4XYJ - chains A and D of the 4 polymer chains in the assembly; structure by X-ray diffraction, 3.10 A resolution.

Chain A (and D):
Protein: ATP-dependent 6-phosphofructokinase, platelet type
Organism: Homo sapiens
Notes: EC 2.7.1.11; chain D of this document is another copy of the same molecule, construct and numbering; everything in this record applies to it too
UniProtKB: Q01813 (PFKAP_HUMAN); residue numbers follow UniProt; this construct covers 1-784
Amino-acid sequence (812 residues; numbered -27 to 784; the number before each row is that of its first residue; numbers below 1 keep their minus sign (Met-27 is residue -27)):
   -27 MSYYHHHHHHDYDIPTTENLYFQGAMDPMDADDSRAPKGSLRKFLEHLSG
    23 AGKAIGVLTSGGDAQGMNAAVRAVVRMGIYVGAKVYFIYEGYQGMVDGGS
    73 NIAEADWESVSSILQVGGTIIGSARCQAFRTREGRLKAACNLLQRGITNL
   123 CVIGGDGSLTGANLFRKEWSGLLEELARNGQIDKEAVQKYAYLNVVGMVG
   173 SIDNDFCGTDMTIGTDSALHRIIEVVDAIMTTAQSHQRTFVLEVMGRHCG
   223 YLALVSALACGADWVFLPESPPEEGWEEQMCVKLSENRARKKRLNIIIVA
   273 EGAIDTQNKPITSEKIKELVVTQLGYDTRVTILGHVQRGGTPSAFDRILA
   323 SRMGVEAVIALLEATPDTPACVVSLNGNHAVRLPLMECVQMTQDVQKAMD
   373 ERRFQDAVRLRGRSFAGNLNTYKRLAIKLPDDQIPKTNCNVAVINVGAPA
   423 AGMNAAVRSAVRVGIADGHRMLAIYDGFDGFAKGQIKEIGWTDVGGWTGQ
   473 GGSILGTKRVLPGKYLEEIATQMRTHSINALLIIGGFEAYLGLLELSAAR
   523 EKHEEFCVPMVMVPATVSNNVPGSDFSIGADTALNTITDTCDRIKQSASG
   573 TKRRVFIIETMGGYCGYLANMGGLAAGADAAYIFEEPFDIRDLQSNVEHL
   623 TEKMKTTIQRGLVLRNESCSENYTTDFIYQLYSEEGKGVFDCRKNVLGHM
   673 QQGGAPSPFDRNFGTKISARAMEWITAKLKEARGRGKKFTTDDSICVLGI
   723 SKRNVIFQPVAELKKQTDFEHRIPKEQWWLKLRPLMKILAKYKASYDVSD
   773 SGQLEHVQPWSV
Not modelled in the structure: -27 to 12, 781-784 (chain D: -27 to 13, 705-710, 781-784)
Construct notes: initiating methionine (-27); expression tag (-26 to 0)
Ion coordination: Mg2+ site 1: Ser32, Gly34, Gly172 (together with ATP); Mg2+ site 2: Asp128, Asp177 (together with ATP)
Residues lining bound ligands: ATP (adenosine-5'-triphosphate): Ser32, Gly33, Gly34, Tyr64, Arg97, Cys98, Gln99, Phe101, Arg102, Arg107, Gly126, Gly127, Asp128, Gly129, Ser130, Thr132, Gly133, Leu136, Gly172, Ser173, Asp175, Asp177, Arg219, Arg310
From the paper describing this entry:
  - self-association interface (contacts with another copy of this molecule); pairs are residue here / residue on that copy: Arg613-Glu657 (salt bridge), Phe649-Phe649 (pi stacking)
  - mutagenesis - F649L, E657A (2-fold): decreased catalytic activity
  - binding site for phosphate ion: Arg48
  - contacts within the chain: Asn426-Gln472 (backbone contact), Asn426-Gly473 (backbone contact), Asn426-Gly474 (backbone contact), Asn426-Ile476 (backbone contact)
  - disease-associated variants - D564N: decreased catalytic activity
  - disease-associated variants - R48C: unchanged catalytic activity on In cell lysates
  - disease-associated variants - R48C: unchanged catalytic activity on ATP
  - disease-associated variants - R48C: unchanged catalytic activity
  - allosteric site: Arg48

Interface between chain A and chain D:
Contacting residue pairs - 33 pairs, chain A then chain D:
  Ile612(A) - Gln616(D)
  Ile612(A) - Glu657(D)
  Arg613(A) - Gln616(D)
  Arg613(A) - Glu620(D)  salt bridge
  Arg613(A) - Glu657(D)  salt bridge
  Gln616(A) - Ile612(D)
  Gln616(A) - Arg613(D)  hydrogen bond
  Gln616(A) - Gln616(D)  hydrogen bond
  Glu620(A) - Arg613(D)  salt bridge
  Glu643(A) - Lys659(D)  salt bridge
  Asn644(A) - Gln652(D)  hydrogen bond (backbone-side chain)
  Asn644(A) - Ser655(D)
  Asn644(A) - Glu656(D)  hydrogen bond
  Asn644(A) - Lys659(D)
  Tyr645(A) - Leu653(D)
  Tyr645(A) - Glu656(D)
  Tyr645(A) - Glu657(D)
  Thr646(A) - Gln652(D)
  Phe649(A) - Phe649(D)  hydrophobic
  Phe649(A) - Gln652(D)
  Gln652(A) - Asn644(D)  hydrogen bond (side chain-backbone)
  Gln652(A) - Thr646(D)
  Gln652(A) - Phe649(D)
  Leu653(A) - Tyr645(D)
  Ser655(A) - Asn644(D)
  Glu656(A) - Ser642(D)
  Glu656(A) - Asn644(D)  hydrogen bond
  Glu656(A) - Tyr645(D)
  Glu657(A) - Ile612(D)
  Glu657(A) - Arg613(D)  salt bridge
  Glu657(A) - Tyr645(D)
  Lys659(A) - Glu643(D)  salt bridge
  Lys659(A) - Asn644(D)
Also at the interface, not in a pair above, chain A (17 interface residues in all): Asp611, Ser642
Also at the interface, not in a pair above, chain D (17 interface residues in all): Asp611

Summary:
Chain A and chain D each contribute 17 residues to their interface; the contacts include 6 hydrogen bonds and
6 salt bridges. Polar contacts include Arg613(A)-Glu620(D), Arg613(A)-Glu657(D) and Glu643(A)-Lys659(D).
Ligands of chain A: ATP. From the paper: a binding site for phosphate ion at Arg48(A); F649L, E657A and D564N
of chain A reduce catalytic activity.
Chain A and chain D are both ATP-dependent 6-phosphofructokinase, platelet type (Homo sapiens); the structure,
Crystal structure of human phosphofructokinase-1 in complex with ATP and Mg, Northeast Structural Genomics
Consortium Target ..., was determined by X-ray diffraction together with 4XYK from the same study.
